Entry 5XPP (X-ray diffraction, 2.85 A resolution); this record covers chains A and C.

# Chain A
Molecule: Vitamin D3 receptor
Source organism: Rattus norvegicus
Notes: engineered mutation(s): deletion mutant(residues 165-211)
Reference sequence: P13053 (VDR_RAT); numbering as in UniProt; present here: 116-159, 207-423
Amino-acid sequence (271 residues; numbered 106 to 423; 47 numbers in that range are skipped by the numbering (no residue carries them; nothing is unmodelled there); the number before each row is that of its first residue):
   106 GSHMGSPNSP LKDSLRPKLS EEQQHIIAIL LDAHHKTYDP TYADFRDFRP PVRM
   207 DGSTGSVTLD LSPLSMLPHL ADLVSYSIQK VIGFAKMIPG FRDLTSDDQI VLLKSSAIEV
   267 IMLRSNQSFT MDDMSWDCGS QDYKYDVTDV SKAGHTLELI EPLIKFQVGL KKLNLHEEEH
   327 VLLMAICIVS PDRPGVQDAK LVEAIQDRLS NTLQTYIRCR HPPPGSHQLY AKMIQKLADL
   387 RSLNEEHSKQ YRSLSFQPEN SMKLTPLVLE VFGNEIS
Unresolved in the structure: 106-122, 207-217, 420-423
Differences from the reference sequence: expression tag (106-115)
Swiss-Prot annotation at these positions:
  - region: Lys-242 to Lys-260 (Interaction with coactivator LXXLL motif)
  - motif: Pro-412 to Asn-420 (9aaTAD)
  - binding site (calcitriol): Tyr-143, Ser-233, Arg-270, Ser-274, His-301, His-393
Small-molecule neighbours: 25RS- (8BF; (1R,3R)-5-[(2E)-2-[(1R,3AS,7AR)-1-[(2R,6R)-6-(4-hydroxyphenyl)-6-oxidanyl-hexan-2-yl]-7 a-methyl-2,3,3A,5,6,7-hexahydro-1H-inden-4-ylidene]ethylidene]-2-methylidene-cyclohexane-1,3-diol): Tyr-143, Tyr-147, Phe-150, Leu-223, Leu-226, Ala-227, Leu-229, Val-230, Ser-233, Ile-264, Ile-267, Met-268, Arg-270, Ser-271, Ser-274, Trp-282, Cys-284, Tyr-291, Val-296, Ala-299, His-301, Leu-309, His-393, Tyr-397, Leu-400, Leu-410, Phe-418

# Chain C
Molecule: Mediator of RNA polymerase II transcription subunit 1
Source organism: Homo sapiens
Reference sequence: Q15648 (MED1_HUMAN); residues 625-637 here correspond to UniProt positions 640-652 (UniProt number = residue number + 15)
Amino-acid sequence (13 residues; numbered 625 to 637; the number before each row is that of its first residue):
   625 KNHPMLMNLL KDN
Unresolved in the structure: 625, 636-637
Swiss-Prot annotation at these positions:
  - motif: Leu-630 to Leu-634 (LXXLL motif 2)

# How chain A and chain C interact
Contacting residue pairs (18):
  Ile-238(A) / Leu-630(C)  hydrophobic
  Ile-238(A) / Leu-633(C)  hydrophobic
  Ile-238(A) / Leu-634(C)  hydrophobic
  Lys-242(A) / Leu-633(C)  hydrogen bond (side chain-backbone)
  Lys-242(A) / Leu-634(C)  hydrogen bond (side chain-backbone)
  Lys-242(A) / Lys-635(C)  hydrogen bond (side chain-backbone)
  Ser-252(A) / Met-631(C)
  Gln-255(A) / Leu-634(C)
  Ile-256(A) / His-627(C)
  Ile-256(A) / Leu-630(C)  hydrophobic
  Leu-259(A) / Leu-634(C)  hydrophobic
  Lys-260(A) / His-627(C)
  Pro-412(A) / Met-629(C)  hydrophobic
  Leu-413(A) / Met-629(C)
  Glu-416(A) / His-627(C)
  Glu-416(A) / Pro-628(C)
  Glu-416(A) / Met-629(C)  hydrogen bond (side chain-backbone)
  Glu-416(A) / Leu-630(C)  hydrogen bond (side chain-backbone)
Interface residues without a listed pair, chain A (13 interface residues in all): Gln-235, Phe-247, Val-417

# In short
13 residues of chain A face 8 of chain C across their interface; the contacts include 5 hydrogen bonds. Among
the polar pairs are Lys-242(A)/Leu-633(C), Lys-242(A)/Leu-634(C) and Lys-242(A)/Lys-635(C). Chain A binds
25RS-. UniProt lists 6 calcitriol-binding residues on chain A.
Here chain A is Vitamin D3 receptor (Rattus norvegicus) and chain C is Mediator of RNA polymerase II
transcription subunit 1 (Homo sapiens). Entry 5XPP (Crystal structure of VDR-LBD complexed with
25RS-(Hydroxyphenyl)-2-methylidene-19,26,27-trinor-1,25-dihydroxyvitamin D3) was determined by X-ray
diffraction, deposited together with 5XPN, 5XPL, 5XPM and 5XPO.
